8TVY - chains M and N of the 17 polymer chains in the assembly; structure by electron microscopy, 3.10 A resolution.

# Chain M
Name: RAD26 isoform 1
From: Saccharomyces cerevisiae
Reference sequence: A0A8H4BZR7 (A0A8H4BZR7_YEASX); residues 1-1085 here = UniProt positions 1-1085
Chain sequence (1085 residues; each row starts with the number of its first residue):
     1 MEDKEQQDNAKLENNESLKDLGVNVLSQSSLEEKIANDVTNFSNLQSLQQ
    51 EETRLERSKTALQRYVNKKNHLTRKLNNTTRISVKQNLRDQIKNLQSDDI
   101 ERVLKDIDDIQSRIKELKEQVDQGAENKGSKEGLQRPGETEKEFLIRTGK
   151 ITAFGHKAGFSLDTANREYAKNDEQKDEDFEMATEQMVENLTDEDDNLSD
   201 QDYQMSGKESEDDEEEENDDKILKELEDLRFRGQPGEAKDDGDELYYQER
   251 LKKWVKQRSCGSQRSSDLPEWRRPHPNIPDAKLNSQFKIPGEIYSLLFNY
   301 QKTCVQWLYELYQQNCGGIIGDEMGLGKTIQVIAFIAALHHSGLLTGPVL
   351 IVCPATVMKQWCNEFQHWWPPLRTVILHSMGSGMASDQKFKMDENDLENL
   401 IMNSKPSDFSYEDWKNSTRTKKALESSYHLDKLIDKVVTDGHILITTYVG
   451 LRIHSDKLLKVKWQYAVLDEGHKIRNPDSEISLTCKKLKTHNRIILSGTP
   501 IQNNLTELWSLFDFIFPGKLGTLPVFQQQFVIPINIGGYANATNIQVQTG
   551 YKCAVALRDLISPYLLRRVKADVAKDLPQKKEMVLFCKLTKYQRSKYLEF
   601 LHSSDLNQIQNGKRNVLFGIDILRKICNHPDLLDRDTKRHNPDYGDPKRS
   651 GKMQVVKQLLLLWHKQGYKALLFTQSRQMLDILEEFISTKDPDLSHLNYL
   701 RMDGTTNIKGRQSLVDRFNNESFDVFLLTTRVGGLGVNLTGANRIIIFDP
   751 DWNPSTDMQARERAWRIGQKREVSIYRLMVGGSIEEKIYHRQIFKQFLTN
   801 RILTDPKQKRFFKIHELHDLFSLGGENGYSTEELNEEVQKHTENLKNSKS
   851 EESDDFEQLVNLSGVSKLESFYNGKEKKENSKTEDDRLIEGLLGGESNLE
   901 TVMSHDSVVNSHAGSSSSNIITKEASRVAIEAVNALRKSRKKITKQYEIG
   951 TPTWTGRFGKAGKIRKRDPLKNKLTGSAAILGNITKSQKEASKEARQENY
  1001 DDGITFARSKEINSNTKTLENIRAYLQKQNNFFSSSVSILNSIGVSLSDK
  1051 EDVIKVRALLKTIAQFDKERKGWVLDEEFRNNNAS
Unresolved in the structure: 1-211, 388-441, 824-1085
From the paper describing this entry:
  - conformationally variable residues (order/disorder transition): Asp631 to Tyr644
  - binding site for NTS (47-nt DNA) (chain N): Trp752

# Chain N
Molecule: NTS (47-nt DNA)
Sequence (47 nucleotides; row label = number of the first residue in the row):
     1 CTAGTTGATCTCATATTTCATTCCTACTCAGGAGAAGGAGCAGAGCG

# Chain M / chain N interface
Residue-residue contacts (33; chain M residue first):
  Lys252(M) with DT2(N), salt bridge to the phosphate
  Lys253(M) with DA3(N), salt bridge to the phosphate
  Arg452(M) with DT11(N), hydrogen bond to the phosphate; DC12(N), salt bridge to the phosphate
  Lys473(M) with DC12(N), phosphate contact; DA13(N), salt bridge to the phosphate
  Asn476(M) with DA13(N), hydrogen bond to the phosphate; DT14(N), hydrogen bond to the phosphate; DA15(N), phosphate contact
  Asp478(M) with DA13(N), hydrogen bond to the base
  Ser479(M) with DA13(N), phosphate contact
  Glu480(M) with DT11(N), phosphate contact; DC12(N), phosphate contact
  Asn503(M) with DT17(N), phosphate contact
  Asn504(M) with DA15(N), hydrogen bond to the phosphate; DT17(N), base contact
  Thr506(M) with DA15(N), phosphate contact; DT17(N), base contact
  Val531(M) with DT17(N), base contact
  Pro533(M) with DT18(N), phosphate contact
  Asn535(M) with DT18(N), base contact
  Asn707(M) with DT6(N), hydrogen bond to the phosphate
  Lys709(M) with DT5(N), salt bridge to the phosphate
  Trp752(M) with DT16(N), phosphate contact
  Phe794(M) with DT17(N), phosphate contact
  Lys795(M) with DT16(N), sugar contact
  Leu798(M) with DT17(N), phosphate contact
  Ile814(M) with DT18(N), phosphate contact; DC19(N), phosphate contact
  His815(M) with DC19(N), sugar contact
  His818(M) with DT18(N), sugar contact; DC19(N), salt bridge to the phosphate
  Asp819(M) with DC19(N), phosphate contact
Also at the interface, not in a pair above, chain M (26 interface residues in all): Gln527, Ile534
Also at the interface, not in a pair above, chain N (14 interface residues in all): DA20

# In short
The interface between chain M and chain N involves 26 residues on one side and 14 on the other; the contacts
include 6 hydrogen bonds and 6 salt bridges. Polar contacts include Asp478(M)-DA13(N), Arg452(M)-DT11(N) and
Asn476(M)-DA13(N). From the paper: a binding site for NTS (47-nt DNA) (chain N) at Trp752(M); conformational
variability at Asp631(M).
Here chain M is RAD26 isoform 1 (Saccharomyces cerevisiae) and chain N is NTS (47-nt DNA). Entry 8TVY (Cryo-EM
structure of CPD lesion containing RNA Polymerase II elongation complex with Rad26 and Elf1 (closed ...) was
determined by electron microscopy (same publication as 8TUG, 8TVP, 8TVQ, 8TVS, 8TVV, 8TVW and 8TVX).
